PDB entry 4CAF | X-ray diffraction, 1.70 A resolution | chain A

[Chain A]
Name: Glycylpeptide N-tetradecanoyltransferase
From: Plasmodium vivax
Notes: EC 2.3.1.97
Reference sequence: A5K1A2 (A5K1A2_PLAVS); residue numbers follow UniProt; this construct covers 27-410
Chain sequence (384 residues; numbered 27 to 410; the number before each row is that of its first residue):
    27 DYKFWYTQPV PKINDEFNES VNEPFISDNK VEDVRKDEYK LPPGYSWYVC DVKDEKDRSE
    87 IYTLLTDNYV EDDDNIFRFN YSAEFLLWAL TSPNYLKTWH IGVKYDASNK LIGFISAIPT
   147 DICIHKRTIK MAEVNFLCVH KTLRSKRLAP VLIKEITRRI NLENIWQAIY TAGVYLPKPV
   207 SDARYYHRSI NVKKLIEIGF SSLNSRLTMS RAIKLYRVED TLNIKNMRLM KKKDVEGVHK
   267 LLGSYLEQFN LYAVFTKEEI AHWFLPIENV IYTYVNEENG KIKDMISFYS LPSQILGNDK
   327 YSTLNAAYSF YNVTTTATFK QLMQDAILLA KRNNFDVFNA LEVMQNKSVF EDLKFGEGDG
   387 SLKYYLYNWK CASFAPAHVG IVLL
Ion coordination: Mg2+: Leu169 (together with 2-oxopentadecyl-CoA)
Ligand contacts:
  - 370 (4-[(2-{5-[(3,5-dimethyl-1H-pyrazol-4-yl)methyl]-1,3,4-oxadiazol-2-yl}-1-benzothiophen-3-yl)oxy]piperidine): Val96, Glu97, Asp98, Phe103, Phe105, Tyr107, Thr197, Tyr211, His213, Tyr315, Leu317, Ser319, Tyr334, Ser335, Asn365, Ala366, Leu367, Leu388, Val408, Leu409, Leu410
  - 2-oxopentadecyl-CoA (NHW): Tyr28, Lys29, Phe30, Trp31, Asn94, Tyr95, Val96, Val160, Asn161, Phe162, Leu163, Cys164, Val165, Leu169, Arg170, Ser171, Lys172, Arg173, Leu174, Ala175, Pro176, Ile179, Ile182, Thr183, Ile186, Asn187, Ile191, Trp192, Gln193, Ala194, Tyr196, Thr197, Ala198, Val200, Leu202, Tyr393
From the paper describing this entry:
  - binding site for 370: Ser319

[In short]
Ligands of chain A: compound 370 and 2-oxopentadecyl-CoA. The paper reports a binding site for 370 at Ser319.
Chain A is Glycylpeptide N-tetradecanoyltransferase (Plasmodium vivax); the structure, Plasmodium vivax
N-myristoyltransferase in complex with a benzothiophene inhibitor (compound 34a), was determined by X-ray
diffraction, deposited together with 4CAE.
